8JE2 - chains A and D of the 5 polymer chains in the assembly; structure by electron microscopy, 3.63 A resolution.

[Chain A]
Name: Cullin-2
Organism: Homo sapiens
UniProtKB: Q13617 (CUL2_HUMAN); residue numbers follow UniProt; this construct covers 1-745
Amino-acid sequence (751 residues; row label = number of the first residue in the row):
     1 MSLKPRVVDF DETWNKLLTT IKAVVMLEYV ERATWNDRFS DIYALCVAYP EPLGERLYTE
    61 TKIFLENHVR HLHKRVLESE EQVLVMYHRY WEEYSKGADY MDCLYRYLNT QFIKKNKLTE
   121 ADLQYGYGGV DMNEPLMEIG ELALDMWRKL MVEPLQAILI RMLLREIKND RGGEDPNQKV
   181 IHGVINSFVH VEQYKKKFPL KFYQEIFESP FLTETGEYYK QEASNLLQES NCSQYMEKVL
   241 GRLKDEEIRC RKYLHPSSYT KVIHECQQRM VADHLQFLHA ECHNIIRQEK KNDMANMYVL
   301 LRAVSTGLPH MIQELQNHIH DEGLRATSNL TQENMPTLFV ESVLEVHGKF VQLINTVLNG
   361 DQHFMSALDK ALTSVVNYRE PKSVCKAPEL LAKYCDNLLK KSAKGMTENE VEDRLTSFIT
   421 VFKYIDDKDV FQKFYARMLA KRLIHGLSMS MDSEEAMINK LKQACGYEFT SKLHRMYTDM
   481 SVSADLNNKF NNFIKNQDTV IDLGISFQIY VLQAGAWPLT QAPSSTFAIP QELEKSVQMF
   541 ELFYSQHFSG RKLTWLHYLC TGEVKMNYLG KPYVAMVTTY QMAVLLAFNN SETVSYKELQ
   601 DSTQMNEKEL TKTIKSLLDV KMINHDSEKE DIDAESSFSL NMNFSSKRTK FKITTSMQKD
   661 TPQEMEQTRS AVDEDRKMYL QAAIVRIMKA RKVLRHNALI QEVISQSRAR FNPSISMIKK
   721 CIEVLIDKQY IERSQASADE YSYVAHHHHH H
Disordered / not traced: 126-134, 464-751
Sequence notes: expression tag (746-751)
What the authors report for this chain:
  - post-translational modification sites: Lys689 (citing earlier work)

[Chain D]
Name: Protein fem-1 homolog B
Organism: Homo sapiens
UniProtKB: Q9UK73 (FEM1B_HUMAN); numbering as in UniProt (aligned over 1-627)
Amino-acid sequence (630 residues; numbered -2 to 627; the number before each row is that of its first residue; numbers below 1 keep their minus sign (Gly-2 is residue -2)):
    -2 GEFMEGLAGY VYKAASEGKV LTLAALLLNR SESDIRYLLG YVSQQGGQRS TPLIIAARNG
    58 HAKVVRLLLE HYRVQTQQTG TVRFDGYVID GATALWCAAG AGHFEVVKLL VSHGANVNHT
   118 TVTNSTPLRA ACFDGRLDIV KYLVENNANI SIANKYDNTC LMIAAYKGHT DVVRYLLEQR
   178 ADPNAKAHCG ATALHFAAEA GHIDIVKELI KWRAAIVVNG HGMTPLKVAA ESCKADVVEL
   238 LLSHADCDRR SRIEALELLG ASFANDRENY DIIKTYHYLY LAMLERFQDG DNILEKEVLP
   298 PIHAYGNRTE CRNPQELESI RQDRDALHME GLIVRERILG ADNIDVSHPI IYRGAVYADN
   358 MEFEQCIKLW LHALHLRQKG NRNTHKDLLR FAQVFSQMIH LNETVKAPDI ECVLRCSVLE
   418 IEQSMNRVKN ISDADVHNAM DNYECNLYTF LYLVCISTKT QCSEEDQCKI NKQIYNLIHL
   478 DPRTREGFTL LHLAVNSNTP VDDFHTNDVC SFPNALVTKL LLDCGAEVNA VDNEGNSALH
   538 IIVQYNRPIS DFLTLHSIII SLVEAGAHTD MTNKQNKTPL DKSTTGVSEI LLKTQMKMSL
   598 KCLAARAVRA NDINYQDQIP RTLEEFVGFH
Disordered / not traced: -2 to 120, 496-508
Sequence notes: expression tag (-2 to 0)
Metal / ion sites: Zn2+: His565, Cys599, His627
UniProt features mapped onto this chain:
  - binding site (Zn(2+)): His185, Cys186, His218
  - site: Asp342, Val343 (Cleavage)
  - mutagenesis: Asp82 (D82A: Abolished binding to -Gly-Leu-Asp-Arg C-degron at the C-terminus; when associated with A-131), Phe130 (F130A: Abolished binding to -Gly-Leu-Asp-Arg C-degron at the C-terminus), Asp131 (D131A: Abolished binding to -Gly-Leu-Asp-Arg C-degron at the C-terminus; when associated with A-82), Tyr163 (Y163A: Strongly reduced binding to -Gly-Leu-Asp-Arg C-degron at the C-terminus; when associated with A-193), Phe193 (F193A: Strongly reduced binding to -Gly-Leu-Asp-Arg C-degron at the C-terminus; when associated with A-163), Asp342 (D342A: Prevents cleavage by a caspase-3-like protease), Asp356 (D356A: Does not affect cleavage by a caspase-3-like protease), Leu597 (L597A: Abolished ability to promote ubiquitination of target proteins such as GLI1)
What the authors report for this chain:
  - mutagenesis - F549R, F549S, F549T: unchanged catalytic activity on FNIP1/FLCN
  - mutagenesis - Y275R/L278R: decreased catalytic activity on FNIP1/FLCN

[How chain A and chain D interact]
Pairs across the interface (20; chain A residue first):
  Pro5(A) with Gln615(D); Ile616(D)
  Tyr43(A) with Pro617(D)
  Val47(A) with Pro617(D), hydrophobic
  Tyr49(A) with Asp614(D), hydrogen bond; Ile616(D); Arg618(D), hydrogen bond (backbone-side chain)
  Pro52(A) with Arg618(D)
  Tyr107(A) with Thr619(D)
  Gln111(A) with Thr619(D)
  Lys115(A) with Thr619(D)
  Ala121(A) with Tyr472(D), hydrophobic; Cys521(D); Gly522(D)
  Asp122(A) with Tyr472(D), hydrogen bond; His476(D), salt bridge
  Tyr125(A) with Cys465(D); Asn468(D), hydrogen bond; Lys469(D); Tyr472(D)
Other interface residues (no listed pair), chain A (13 interface residues in all): Lys4, Ala48
Other interface residues (no listed pair), chain D (15 interface residues in all): Asp520, Gln613

[Summary]
13 residues of chain A face 15 of chain D across their interface; the contacts include 4 hydrogen bonds and 1
salt bridge. Among the polar pairs are Asp122(A)-His476(D), Tyr49(A)-Asp614(D) and Tyr49(A)-Arg618(D). From
the paper: Y275R/L278R of chain D reduce catalytic activity on FNIP1/FLCN; a modification site at Lys689(A); 4
substitutions were tested in all.
Here chain A is Cullin-2 and chain D is Protein fem-1 homolog B, both from Homo sapiens. Entry 8JE2 (Cryo-EM
structure of neddylated Cul2-Rbx1-EloBC-FEM1B complexed with FNIP1-FLCN) was determined by electron
microscopy.
